PDB entry 6ZHM | X-ray diffraction, 2.15 A resolution | chain A

[Chain A]
Molecule: Small ribosomal subunit biogenesis GTPase RsgA
From: Staphylococcus aureus (strain USA300)
Notes: EC 3.6.1.-
Reference sequence: A0A0H2XJQ2 (A0A0H2XJQ2_STAA3); residues 8-291 here correspond to UniProt positions 2-285 (UniProt number = residue number - 6)
Sequence (311 residues; numbered -19 to 291; the number before each row is that of its first residue; numbers below 1 keep their minus sign (Met-19 is residue -19)):
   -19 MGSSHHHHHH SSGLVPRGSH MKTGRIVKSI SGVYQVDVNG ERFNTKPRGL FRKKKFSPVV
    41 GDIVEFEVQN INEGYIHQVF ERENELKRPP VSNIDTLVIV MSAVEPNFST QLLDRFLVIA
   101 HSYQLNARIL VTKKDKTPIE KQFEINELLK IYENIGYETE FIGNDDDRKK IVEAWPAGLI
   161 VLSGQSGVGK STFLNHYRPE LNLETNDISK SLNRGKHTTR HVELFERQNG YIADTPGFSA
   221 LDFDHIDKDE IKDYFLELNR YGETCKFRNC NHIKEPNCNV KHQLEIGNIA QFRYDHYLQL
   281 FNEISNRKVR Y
Unresolved in the structure: -19 to 0, 182-200, 289-291
Sequence notes: initiating methionine (-19); expression tag (-18 to 7)
Metal / ion sites: Zn2+: Cys245, Cys250, His252, Cys258
Ligand contacts: GDP (guanosine-5'-diphosphate): Thr112, Lys113, Asp115, Lys116, Ile142, Gly143, Asn144, Arg148, Gln165, Ser166, Gly167, Val168, Gly169, Lys170, Ser171, Thr172

[Overview]
Ligands of chain A: GDP. The Zn2+ site is built by Cys245, Cys250, His252 and Cys258.
Chain A is Small ribosomal subunit biogenesis GTPase RsgA (Staphylococcus aureus (strain USA300)); the
structure, Crystal Structure of Staphylococcus aureus RsgA bound to GDP, was determined by X-ray diffraction
(same publication as 6ZJO and 6ZHL).
